1UTT - chain A; structure by X-ray diffraction, 2.20 A resolution.

[Chain A]
Name: Macrophage metalloelastase
Organism: Homo sapiens
Notes: EC 3.4.24.65; fragment: catalytic domain, residues 106-264
UniProt: P39900 (MM12_HUMAN); residue numbers follow UniProt; this construct covers 106-264
Amino-acid sequence (159 residues; each row starts with the number of its first residue):
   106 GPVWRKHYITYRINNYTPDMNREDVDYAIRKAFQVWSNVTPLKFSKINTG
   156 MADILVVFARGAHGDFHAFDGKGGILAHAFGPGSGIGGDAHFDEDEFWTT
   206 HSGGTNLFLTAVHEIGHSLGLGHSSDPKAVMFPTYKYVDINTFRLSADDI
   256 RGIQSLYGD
Bound ions: Ca2+ site 1: Asp-124, Glu-199, Glu-201; Ca2+ site 2: Asp-158, Gly-190, Gly-192, Asp-194; Zn2+ site 1: His-168, Asp-170, His-183, His-196; Ca2+ site 3 near His-172 (its only coordinating residue here); Ca2+ site 4: Asp-175, Gly-176, Gly-178, Ile-180, Asp-198, Glu-201; Zn2+ site 2: His-218, His-222, His-228 (together with acetohydroxamic acid)
Small-molecule neighbours:
  - cp-271485 (CP8; 2-(1,3-dioxo-1,3-dihydro-2H-isoindol-2-yl) ethyl-4-(4'-ethoxy [1,1'-biphenyl]-4-yl)-4-oxobutanoic acid): Asp-175, Gly-179, Ile-180, Leu-181, Ala-182, Leu-214, Thr-215, His-218, Glu-219, His-228, Ala-234, Val-235, Phe-237, Pro-238, Thr-239, Tyr-240, Lys-241, Phe-248
  - acetohydroxamic acid (HAE): Ile-180, Ala-182, His-183, His-218, Glu-219, His-222, His-228
Curated features (UniProtKB/Swiss-Prot):
  - active site: Glu-219
  - binding site (Ca(2+)): Asp-124, Asp-158, Asp-175, Gly-176, Gly-178, Ile-180, Gly-190, Gly-192, Asp-194, Asp-198, Glu-199, Glu-201
  - binding site (Zn(2+)): His-168, Asp-170, His-183, His-196, His-218, His-222, His-228

[Summary]
Bound to chain A: acetohydroxamic acid and cp-271485. Asp-124, Glu-199 and Glu-201 form the Ca2+ site 1. The
Ca2+ site 2 is built by Asp-158, Gly-190, Gly-192 and Asp-194. UniProt lists active-site residue Glu-219, 12
Ca2+-binding residues and 7 Zn2+-binding residues.
Chain A is Macrophage metalloelastase (Homo sapiens); the structure, Crystal Structure of MMP-12 complexed to
2-(1,3-dioxo-1,3-dihydro-2H-isoindol-2-yl)ethyl-4-(4-ethoxy[1,1-biphenyl]-4-yl)-4-oxobutanoic acid, was
determined by X-ray diffraction together with 1UTZ and 1ROS from the same study.
